PDB entry 1VQN | X-ray diffraction, 2.40 A resolution | chains 0 and Y of the 33 polymer chains in the assembly

== Chain 0 ==
Molecule: 23S ribosomal RNA
From: Haloarcula marismortui
Sequence (2922 nucleotides; row label = number of the first residue in the row):
     2 UUGGCUACUA UGCCAGCUGG UGGAUUGCUC GGCUCAGGCG CUGAUGAAGG ACGUGCCAAG
    62 CUGCGAUAAG CCAUGGGGAG CCGCACGGAG GCGAAGAACC AUGGAUUUCC GAAUGAGAAU
   122 CUCUCUAACA AUUGCUUCGC GCAAUGAGGA ACCCCGAGAA CUGAAACAUC UCAGUAUCGG
   182 GAGGAACAGA AAACGCAAUG UGAUGUCGUU AGUAACCGCG AGUGAACGCG AUACAGCCCA
   242 AACCGAAGCC CUCACGGGCA AUGUGGUGUC AGGGCUACCU CUCAUCAGCC GACCGUCUCG
   302 ACGAAGUCUC UUGGAACAGA GCGUGAUACA GGGUGACAAC CCCGUACUCG AGACCAGUAC
   362 GACGUGCGGU AGUGCCAGAG UAGCGGGGGU UGGAUAUCCC UCGCGAAUAA CGCAGGCAUC
   422 GACUGCGAAG GCUAAACACA ACCUGAGACC GAUAGUGAAC AAGUAGUGUG AACGAACGCU
   482 GCAAAGUACC CUCAGAAGGG AGGCGAAAUA GAGCAUGAAA UCAGUUGGCG AUCGAGCGAC
   542 AGGGCAUACA AGGUCCCUCG ACGAAUGACC GACGCGCGAG CGUCCAGUAA GACUCACGGG
   602 AAGCCGAUGU UCUGUCGUAC GUUUUGAAAA ACGAGCCAGG GAGUGUGUCU GCAUGGCAAG
   662 UCUAACCGGA GUAUCCGGGG AGGCACAGGG AAACCGACAU GGCCGCAGGG CUUUGCCCGA
   722 GGGCCGCCGU CUUCAAGGGC GGGGAGCCAU GUGGACACGA CCCGAAUCCG GACGAUCUAC
   782 GCAUGGACAA GAUGAAGCGU GCCGAAAGGC ACGUGGAAGU CUGUUAGAGU UGGUGUCCUA
   842 CAAUACCCUC UCGUGAUCUA UGUGUAGGGG UGAAAGGCCC AUCGAGUCCG GCAACAGCUG
   902 GUUCCAAUCG AAACAUGUCG AAGCAUGACC UCCGCCGAGG UAGUCUGUGA GGUAGAGCGA
   962 CCGAUUGGUG UGUCCGCCUC CGAGAGGAGU CGGCACACCU GUCAAACUCC AAACUUACAG
  1022 ACGCCGUUUG ACGCGGGGAU UCCGGUGCGC GGGGUAAGCC UGUGUACCAG GAGGGGAACA
  1082 ACCCAGAGAU AGGUUAAGGU CCCCAAGUGU GGAUUAAGUG UAAUCCUCUG AAGGUGGUCU
  1142 CGAGCCCUAG ACAGCCGGGA GGUGAGCUUA GAAGCAGCUA CCCUCUAAGA AAAGCGUAAC
  1202 AGCUUACCGG CCGAGGUUUG AGGCGCCCAA AAUGAUCGGG ACUCAAAUCC ACCACCGAGA
  1262 CCUGUCCGUA CCACUCAUAC UGGUAAUCGA GUAGAUUGGC GCUCUAAUUG GAUGGAAGUA
  1322 GGGGUGAAAA CUCCUAUGGA CCGAUUAGUG ACGAAAAUCC UGGCCAUAGU AGCAGCGAUA
  1382 GUCGGGUGAG AACCCCGACG GCCUAAUGGA UAAGGGUUCC UCAGCACUGC UGAUCAGCUG
  1442 AGGGUUAGCC GGUCCUAAGU CAUACCGCAA CUCGACUAUG ACGAAAUGGG AAACGGGUUA
  1502 AUAUUCCCGU GCCACUAUGC AGUGAAAGUU GACGCCCUGG GGUCGAUCAC GCUGGGCAUU
  1562 CGCCCAGUCG AACCGUCCAA CUCCGUGGAA GCCGUAAUGG CAGGAAGCGG ACGAACGGCG
  1622 GCAUAGGGAA ACGUGAUUCA ACCUGGGGCC CAUGAAAAGA CGAGCAUAGU GUCCGUACCG
  1682 AGAACCGACA CAGGUGUCCA UGGCGGCGAA AGCCAAGGCC UGUCGGGAGC AACCAACGUU
  1742 AGGGAAUUCG GCAAGUUAGU CCCGUACCUU CGGAAGAAGG GAUGCCUGCU CCGGAACGGA
  1802 GCAGGUCGCA GUGACUCGGA AGCUCGGACU GUCUAGUAAC AACAUAGGUG ACCGCAAAUC
  1862 CGCAAGGACU CGUACGGUCA CUGAAUCCUG CCCAGUGCAG GUAUCUGAAC ACCUCGUACA
  1922 AGAGGACGAA GGACCUGUCA ACGGCGGGGG UAACUAUGAC CCUCUUAAGG UAGCGUAGUA
  1982 CCUUGCCGCA UCAGUAGCGG CUUGCAUGAA UGGAUUAACC AGAGCUUCAC UGUCCCAACG
  2042 UUGGGCCCGG UGAACUGUAC AUUCCAGUGC GGAGUCUGGA GACACCCAGG GGGAAGCGAA
  2102 GACCCUAUGG AGCUUUACUG CAGGCUGUCG CUGAGACGUG GUCGCCGAUG UGCAGCAUAG
  2162 GUAGGAGACA CUACACAGGU ACCCGCGCUA GCGGGCCACC GAGUCAACAG UGAAAUACUA
  2222 CCCGUCGGUG ACUGCGACUC UCACUCCGGG AGGAGGACAC CGAUAGCCGG GCAGUUUGAC
  2282 UGGGGCGGUA CGCGCUCGAA AAGAUAUCGA GCGCGCCCUA UGGCUAUCUC AGCCGGGACA
  2342 GAGACCCGGC GAAGAGUGCA AGAGCAAAAG AUAGCUUGAC AGUGUUCUUC CCAACGAGGA
  2402 ACGCUGACGC GAAAGCGUGG UCUAGCGAAC CAAUUAGCCU GCUUGAUGCG GGCAAUUGAU
  2462 GACAGAAAAG CUACCCUAGG GAUAACAGAG UCGUCACUCG CAAGAGCACA UAUCGACCGA
  2522 GUGGCUUGCU ACCUCGAUGU CGGUUCCCUC CAUCCUGCCC GUGCAGAAGC GGGCAAGGGU
  2582 GAGGUUGUUC GCCUAUUAAA GGAGGUCGUG AGCUGGGUUU AGACCGUCGU GAGACAGGUC
  2642 GGCUGCUAUC UACUGGGUGU GUAAUGGUGU CUGACAAGAA CGACCGUAUA GUACGAGAGG
  2702 AACUACGGUU GGUGGCCACU GGUGUACCGG UUGUUCGAGA GAGCACGUGC CGGGUAGCCA
  2762 CGCCACACGG GGUAAGAGCU GAACGCAUCU AAGCUCGAAA CCCACUUGGA AAAGAGACAC
  2822 CGCCGAGGUC CCGCGUACAA GACGCGGUCG AUAGACUCGG GGUGUGCGCG UCGAGGUAAC
  2882 GAGACGUUAA GCCCACGAGC ACUAACAGAC CAAAGCCAUC AU
Disordered / not traced: 2-9, 126-127, 715, 971-998, 1560, 1952-1963, 2137-2236, 2339-2343, 2665-2666, 2915-2923
Modified residues: 1MA (6-hydro-1-methyladenosine-5'-monophosphate) at position 628, OMU (o2'-methyluridine 5'-monophosphate) at position 2587, OMG (o2'-methylguanosine-5'-monophosphate) at position 2588, UR3 (3-methyluridine-5'-monophoshate) at position 2619, PSU (pseudouridine-5'-monophosphate) at position 2621
Metal / ion sites: Na+ site 1: U12 (together with Sr2+) (shared with 1 residue of chain R); Mg2+ site 1 near G28 (its only coordinating residue here); Sr2+ site 1: G33, C34, U457; Na+ site 2: C40, C443; Na+ site 3: G56, A59, G61; Na+ site 4: G66, U107, U108; Sr2+ site 2: G84, C85 (shared with 1 residue of chain T); Sr2+ site 3: C85, A86, C87 (shared with 1 residue of chain T); Mg2+ site 2: U115, G118; Na+ site 5: C130, U146; Na+ site 6: C141, G142; Sr2+ site 4: G147, A183 (shared with 1 residue of chain M); 79 more Mg2+ sites not listed; 2 more K+ sites not listed; 57 more Na+ sites not listed; 86 more Sr2+ sites not listed

== Chain Y ==
Protein: 50S ribosomal protein L32E
From: Haloarcula marismortui
Reference sequence: P12736 (RL32_HALMA); residues 0-240 here = UniProt positions 0-240
Amino-acid sequence (241 residues; row label = number of the first residue in the row; numbering starts at 0):
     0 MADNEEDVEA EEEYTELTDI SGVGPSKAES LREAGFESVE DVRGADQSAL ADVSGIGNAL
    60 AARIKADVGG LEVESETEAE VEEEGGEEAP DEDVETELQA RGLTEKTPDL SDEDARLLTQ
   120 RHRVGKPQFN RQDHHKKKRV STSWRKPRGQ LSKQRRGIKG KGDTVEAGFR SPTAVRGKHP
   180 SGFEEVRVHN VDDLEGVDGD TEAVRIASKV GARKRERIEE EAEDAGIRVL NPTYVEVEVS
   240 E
Disordered / not traced: 0-94, 237-240
Metal / ion sites: Mg2+: His133, Lys136, Val139; Sr2+: Ser207 (shared with A1317(0) of chain 0)

== Interface between chain 0 and chain Y ==
Contacting residue pairs - 171 pairs, chain 0 then chain Y:
  G320(0) with Arg212(Y), hydrogen bond to the sugar
  A521(0) with Lys137(Y), salt bridge to the phosphate
  U522(0) with Lys137(Y), salt bridge to the phosphate
  G537(0) with Lys135(Y), hydrogen bond to the sugar; Lys160(Y), sugar contact
  C538(0) with His134(Y), salt bridge to the phosphate; Lys135(Y), phosphate contact
  G539(0) with His134(Y), hydrogen bond to the phosphate; Gly159(Y), hydrogen bond to the base
  A540(0) with Gln127(Y), hydrogen bond to the phosphate; Gly159(Y), sugar contact; Gly161(Y), sugar contact
  C541(0) with Pro126(Y), phosphate contact; Gln127(Y), hydrogen bond to the phosphate
  A551(0) with Tyr233(Y), phosphate contact
  A552(0) with Arg204(Y), hydrogen bond to the phosphate; Leu229(Y), sugar contact; Pro231(Y), phosphate contact; Tyr233(Y), hydrogen bond to the phosphate
  G553(0) with His178(Y), salt bridge to the phosphate; Pro179(Y), sugar contact; Arg204(Y), salt bridge to the phosphate
  G554(0) with His178(Y), salt bridge to the phosphate; Ser180(Y), phosphate contact; Arg227(Y), salt bridge to the phosphate
  U555(0) with His121(Y), phosphate contact
  C556(0) with His121(Y), salt bridge to the phosphate
  C594(0) with Arg122(Y), hydrogen bond to the sugar
  U595(0) with Thr118(Y), phosphate contact; Arg122(Y), salt bridge to the phosphate
  C617(0) with Lys158(Y), hydrogen bond to the sugar; Gly159(Y), base contact
  G618(0) with Lys158(Y), sugar contact; Lys160(Y), hydrogen bond to the sugar
  A620(0) with Asp132(Y), hydrogen bond to the sugar; Lys135(Y), hydrogen bond to the sugar; Lys152(Y), phosphate contact; Lys160(Y), salt bridge to the phosphate
  C621(0) with Gln131(Y), hydrogen bond to the phosphate; Asp132(Y), sugar contact; Ser151(Y), phosphate contact; Lys152(Y), salt bridge to the phosphate
  G622(0) with Gln131(Y), hydrogen bond to the phosphate; Arg147(Y), phosphate contact; Gly148(Y), hydrogen bond to the phosphate; Ser151(Y), phosphate contact
  U623(0) with Gly148(Y), phosphate contact; Gln149(Y), hydrogen bond to the phosphate; Leu150(Y), base contact
  U624(0) with Leu150(Y), base contact
  U625(0) with Leu150(Y), base contact
  1MA_628(0) with Leu150(Y), sugar contact
  A629(0) with Lys152(Y), salt bridge to the phosphate
  C637(0) with Lys136(Y), salt bridge to the phosphate; Arg138(Y), salt bridge to the phosphate
  C638(0) with Lys136(Y), phosphate contact; Lys137(Y), phosphate contact; Arg138(Y), salt bridge to the phosphate
  A639(0) with Arg138(Y), phosphate contact
  C905(0) with Arg144(Y), salt bridge to the phosphate
  C906(0) with Trp143(Y), hydrogen bond to the phosphate; Arg144(Y), phosphate contact; Lys145(Y), hydrogen bond to the phosphate; Arg147(Y), salt bridge to the phosphate
  A907(0) with Trp143(Y), hydrogen bond to the phosphate; Lys145(Y), phosphate contact; Val164(Y), sugar contact
  A908(0) with Glu165(Y), phosphate contact; Ala166(Y), hydrogen bond to the phosphate
  G1071(0) with Arg154(Y), sugar contact
  G1072(0) with Arg154(Y), salt bridge to the phosphate; Arg155(Y), phosphate contact
  A1073(0) with Arg155(Y), sugar contact; Gly156(Y), hydrogen bond to the sugar; Ile157(Y), phosphate contact
  G1074(0) with Ile157(Y), phosphate contact; Lys158(Y), hydrogen bond to the phosphate
  G1075(0) with Lys158(Y), salt bridge to the phosphate
  G1089(0) with Glu165(Y), hydrogen bond to the sugar; Gly167(Y), hydrogen bond to the base
  A1090(0) with Gly167(Y), sugar contact; Phe168(Y), sugar contact
  U1091(0) with Val123(Y), sugar contact
  G1260(0) with Lys158(Y), base contact
  U1266(0) with Arg115(Y), hydrogen bond to the phosphate; Gln119(Y), hydrogen bond to the sugar
  C1267(0) with Arg115(Y), salt bridge to the phosphate; Leu116(Y), sugar contact; Gln119(Y), sugar contact; Pro171(Y), sugar contact
  C1268(0) with Ala166(Y), hydrogen bond to the sugar; Gly167(Y), base contact; Arg169(Y), sugar contact; Ser170(Y), sugar contact; Pro171(Y), sugar contact; Thr172(Y), hydrogen bond to the phosphate; Arg175(Y), hydrogen bond to the phosphate
  G1269(0) with Ala166(Y), sugar contact; Thr172(Y), phosphate contact; Arg175(Y), salt bridge to the phosphate
  U1293(0) with Gln149(Y), hydrogen bond to the sugar; Arg154(Y), sugar contact
  A1294(0) with Gln149(Y), phosphate contact
  G1311(0) with His188(Y), sugar contact; Asn189(Y), phosphate contact; Lys208(Y), base contact
  G1312(0) with His188(Y), sugar contact; Asn189(Y), phosphate contact; Lys208(Y), hydrogen bond to the sugar; Val209(Y), hydrogen bond to the sugar; Lys213(Y), salt bridge to the phosphate
  A1313(0) with Lys208(Y), sugar contact; Val209(Y), phosphate contact; Gly210(Y), hydrogen bond to the phosphate; Lys213(Y), salt bridge to the phosphate
  U1314(0) with Gly210(Y), phosphate contact
  G1315(0) with Ala211(Y), hydrogen bond to the phosphate; Arg212(Y), hydrogen bond to the base; Glu215(Y), hydrogen bond to the base
  G1316(0) with Gly210(Y), phosphate contact; Ala211(Y), hydrogen bond to the phosphate
  A1317(0) with Lys208(Y), phosphate contact
  A1318(0) with Lys208(Y), phosphate contact
  G1324(0) with Arg204(Y), base contact
  G1325(0) with Pro179(Y), sugar contact
  U1326(0) with Arg120(Y), phosphate contact; Gly176(Y), sugar contact; Lys177(Y), sugar contact
  G1327(0) with Arg120(Y), salt bridge to the phosphate; Lys125(Y), hydrogen bond to the base; Arg169(Y), hydrogen bond to the phosphate; Ser170(Y), phosphate contact; Arg175(Y), phosphate contact; Gly176(Y), hydrogen bond to the phosphate
  A1328(0) with Lys125(Y), phosphate contact; Phe128(Y), sugar contact; Val164(Y), sugar contact; Glu165(Y), base contact; Ala166(Y), hydrogen bond to the base; Phe168(Y), sugar contact; Arg169(Y), salt bridge to the phosphate; Ser170(Y), hydrogen bond to the phosphate; Arg175(Y), salt bridge to the phosphate
  A1329(0) with Lys125(Y), salt bridge to the phosphate; Phe128(Y), phosphate contact; Trp143(Y), phosphate contact; Val164(Y), sugar contact; Arg169(Y), base contact
  A1330(0) with Ser142(Y), sugar contact; Trp143(Y), hydrogen bond to the phosphate
  A1331(0) with Ser142(Y), hydrogen bond to the phosphate; Arg144(Y), salt bridge to the phosphate
  U1333(0) with Arg186(Y), hydrogen bond to the phosphate; Arg204(Y), sugar contact
  C1334(0) with Arg186(Y), salt bridge to the phosphate; Arg204(Y), hydrogen bond to the sugar; Ile205(Y), sugar contact; Ala206(Y), phosphate contact; Ser207(Y), hydrogen bond to the phosphate; Asn230(Y), hydrogen bond to the phosphate
  C1335(0) with Ser207(Y), phosphate contact; Arg214(Y), salt bridge to the phosphate; Asn230(Y), hydrogen bond to the phosphate
  C1343(0) with Lys208(Y), hydrogen bond to the sugar
  G1344(0) with Lys208(Y), hydrogen bond to the sugar
  A1356(0) with Arg130(Y), salt bridge to the phosphate; Asp132(Y), base contact; Lys136(Y), base contact; Arg138(Y), hydrogen bond to the base; Val139(Y), base contact
  U2059(0) with Lys136(Y), hydrogen bond to the sugar
Interface residues without a listed pair, chain 0 (74 interface residues in all): C596, G1290, A2060
Interface residues without a listed pair, chain Y (79 interface residues in all): Glu112, Asp162, Val174, Glu184, Arg216

== In short ==
Chain 0 and chain Y form an interface of 74 and 79 residues respectively, with 54 hydrogen bonds and 31 salt
bridges. Polar contacts include G539(0)-Gly159(Y), G1089(0)-Gly167(Y) and G1315(0)-Arg212(Y). The Sr2+ site 1
is built by G33(0), C34(0) and U457(0).
Chain 0 is 23S ribosomal RNA and chain Y is 50S ribosomal protein L32E, both from Haloarcula marismortui; the
structure, The structure of CC-HPMN AND CCA-PHE-CAP-BIO bound to the large ribosomal subunit of haloarcula
marismortui, was determined by X-ray diffraction together with 1VQ6 and 1VQ7 from the same study.
